PDB entry 8R5R | X-ray diffraction, 3.08 A resolution | chains A and C of the 4 polymer chains in the assembly

== Chain A (and C) ==
Molecule: Tryptophan 2,3-dioxygenase
Organism: Homo sapiens
Notes: chain C of this document is another copy of the same molecule, construct and numbering; everything in this record applies to it too
UniProtKB: P48775 (T23O_HUMAN); residues 39-389 here = UniProt positions 39-389
Chain sequence (358 residues; numbered 39 to 396; the number before each row is that of its first residue):
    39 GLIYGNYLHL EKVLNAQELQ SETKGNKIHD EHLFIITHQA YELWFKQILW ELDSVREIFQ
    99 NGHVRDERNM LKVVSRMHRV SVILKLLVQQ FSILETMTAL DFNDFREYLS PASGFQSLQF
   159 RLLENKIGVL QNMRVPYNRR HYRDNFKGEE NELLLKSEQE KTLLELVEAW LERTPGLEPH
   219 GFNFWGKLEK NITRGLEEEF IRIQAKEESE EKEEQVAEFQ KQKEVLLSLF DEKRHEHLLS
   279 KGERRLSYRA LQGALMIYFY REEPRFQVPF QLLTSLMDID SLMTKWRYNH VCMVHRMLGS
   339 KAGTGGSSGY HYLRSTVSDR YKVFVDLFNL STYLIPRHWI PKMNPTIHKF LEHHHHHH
Not modelled in the structure: 39, 170-184, 339-358, 389-396 (chain C: 39, 169-184, 339-357, 392-396)
Differences from the reference sequence: expression tag (390-396)
Ligand contacts:
  - Y5N (3-chloranyl-N-[(1S)-1-(6-chloranylpyridin-3-yl)-2-phenyl-ethyl]aniline), molecule 1: Tyr42, Tyr45, Leu46
  - Y5N, molecule 2: Phe72, His76, Phe140, Leu147, Pro149, Ala150, Gly152, Phe153, Gln154, Ser155, Trp324, His328, Met331, Val332, Met335, Leu336
  - alpha-methyl-L-tryptophan (ZIQ): Val102, Arg103, Glu105, Trp208, Arg211, Thr212, Pro213, Ile295, Arg303, Phe304, Pro307

== Interface between chain A and chain C ==
Residue-residue contacts (27):
  Glu105(A) with Gln305(C), hydrogen bond (backbone-side chain)
  Arg106(A) with Glu300(C), salt bridge; Glu301(C), salt bridge; Pro302(C); Gln305(C), hydrogen bond (backbone-side chain)
  Met108(A) with Gln305(C)
  Leu109(A) with Arg299(C); Gln305(C); Gln309(C)
  Arg299(A) with Leu109(C)
  Glu300(A) with Arg106(C); Asn107(C); Leu109(C); Lys110(C)
  Pro302(A) with His391(C)
  Arg303(A) with His391(C)
  Gln305(A) with Glu105(C), hydrogen bond (side chain-backbone); Arg106(C), hydrogen bond (side chain-backbone); Met108(C); Leu109(C); Val306(C)
  Val306(A) with Gln305(C); Val306(C), hydrophobic
  Gln309(A) with Leu109(C); Gln309(C), hydrogen bond
  Lys387(A) with His391(C)
  Phe388(A) with His391(C)
Other interface residues (no listed pair), chain A (17 interface residues in all): Asn107, Lys110, Val112, Phe308
Other interface residues (no listed pair), chain C (16 interface residues in all): Val112, Phe308

== Summary ==
17 residues of chain A and 16 residues of chain C are in contact; the contacts include 5 hydrogen bonds and 2
salt bridges. Polar pairs include Arg106(A)-Glu300(C), Arg106(A)-Glu301(C) and Glu105(A)-Gln305(C). Chain A
binds compound Y5N and alpha-methyl-L-tryptophan.
Both chains are Tryptophan 2,3-dioxygenase (Homo sapiens). Entry 8R5R (Structure of apo TDO with a bound
inhibitor) was determined by X-ray diffraction together with 9EZJ and 8R5Q from the same study.
